9NRA - chains B and F of the 8 polymer chains in the assembly; structure by electron microscopy, 4.18 A resolution (low resolution: residue-level contacts below are approximate; hydrogen-bond / salt-bridge calls are withheld).

Chain B:
Protein: Isoform 2 of Glutamate receptor 4
Organism: Rattus norvegicus
UniProt: P19493 (GRIA4_RAT), isoform P19493-2; residues 397-820 here correspond to UniProt positions 417-840 (UniProt number = residue number + 20)
Sequence (424 residues; row label = number of the first residue in the row):
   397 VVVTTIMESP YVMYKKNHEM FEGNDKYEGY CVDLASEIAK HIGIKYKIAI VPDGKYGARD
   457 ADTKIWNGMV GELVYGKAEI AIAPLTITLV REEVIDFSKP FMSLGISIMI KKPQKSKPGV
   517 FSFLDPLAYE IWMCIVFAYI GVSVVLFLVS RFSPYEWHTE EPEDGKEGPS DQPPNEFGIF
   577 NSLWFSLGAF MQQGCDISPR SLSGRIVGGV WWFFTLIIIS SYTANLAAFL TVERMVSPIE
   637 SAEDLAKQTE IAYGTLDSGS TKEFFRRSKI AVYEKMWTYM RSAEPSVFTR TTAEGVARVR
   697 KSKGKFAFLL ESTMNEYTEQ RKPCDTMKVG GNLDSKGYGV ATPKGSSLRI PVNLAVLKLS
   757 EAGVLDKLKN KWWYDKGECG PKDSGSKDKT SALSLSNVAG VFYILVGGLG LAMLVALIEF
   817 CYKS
Not modelled in the structure: 551-570
Differences from the reference sequence: conflict I746 (Thr766 in P19493)
UniProt features mapped onto this chain:
  - binding site (L-glutamate): P480, T482, R487, S656, T657, E707
  - lipidation (S-palmitoyl cysteine): C591, C817
Cystine bridges: C720-C775
Small-molecule neighbours: ZK1 ({[7-morpholin-4-yl-2,3-dioxo-6-(trifluoromethyl)-3,4-dihydroquinoxalin-1(2H)-yl]methyl}phosphonic acid): Y452, G453, P480, L481, T482, R487, G655, S656, T688, E707, Y734

Chain F:
Protein: Voltage-dependent calcium channel gamma-2 subunit
Organism: Rattus norvegicus
UniProt: Q71RJ2 (CCG2_RAT); numbering as in UniProt (aligned over 5-208)
Sequence (204 residues; row label = number of the first residue in the row):
     5 DRGVQMLLTT VGAFAAFSLM TIAVGTDYWL YSRGVCKTKS VSENETSKKN EEVMTHSGLW
    65 RTCCLEGNFK GLCKQIDHFP EDADYEADTA EYFLRAVRAS SIFPILSVIL LFMGGLCIAA
   125 SEFYKTRHNI ILSAGIFFVS AGLSNIIGII VYISANAGDP SKSDSKKNSY SYGWSFYFGA
   185 LSFIIAEMVG VLAVHMFIDR HKQL
Not modelled in the structure: 41-54, 82-92, 167-169
UniProt features mapped onto this chain:
  - glycosylation: N48 (N-linked (GlcNAc...) asparagine)
Cystine bridges: C40-C68, C67-C77

Chain B / chain F interface:
Contacting residue pairs (12; chain B residue first):
  L791(B) with I154(F); I157(F); S158(F)
  S792(B) with G162(F)
  A795(B) with S158(F)
  Y799(B) with L98(F); I154(F); V155(F)
  V802(B) with L147(F); I151(F)
  L805(B) with L147(F)
  F816(B) with L136(F)
Also at the interface, not in a pair above, chain B (10 interface residues in all): K511, S790, F798
Also at the interface, not in a pair above, chain F (11 interface residues in all): A161, P164

Overview:
Chain B and chain F form an interface of 10 and 11 residues respectively. Ligands of chain B: compound ZK1.
UniProt lists 6 L-glutamate-binding residues on chain B.
Here chain B is Isoform 2 of Glutamate receptor 4 and chain F is Voltage-dependent calcium channel gamma-2
subunit, both from Rattus norvegicus. Entry 9NRA (The structure of GluA1/A4 LBD-TMD with 4 auxiliary subunits)
was determined by electron microscopy together with 9NR7 and 9NR9 from the same study.
